Entry 2HAN (X-ray diffraction, 1.95 A resolution); this record covers chains D and A of the 4 polymer chains in the assembly.

== Chain D ==
Molecule: 20-nt DNA strand
Sequence (20 nucleotides; each row starts with the number of its first residue):
     1 GACAAGTGCA TTGAACCCTT

== Chain A ==
Name: Protein ultraspiracle
Organism: Drosophila melanogaster
Notes: fragment: Ultraspiracle DNA binding domain
UniProtKB: P20153 (USP_DROME); residues -3 to 82 here correspond to UniProt positions 94-179 (UniProt number = residue number + 97)
Amino-acid sequence (93 residues; numbered -5 to 87; the number before each row is that of its first residue; numbers below 1 keep their minus sign (Gly-5 is residue -5)):
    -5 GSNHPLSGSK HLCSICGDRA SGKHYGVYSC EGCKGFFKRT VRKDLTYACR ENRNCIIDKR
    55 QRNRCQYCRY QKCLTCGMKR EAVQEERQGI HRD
Unresolved in the structure: -5 to 3, 82-87
Differences from the reference sequence: cloning artifact (-5 to -4, 83-87)
Bound ions: Zn2+ site 1: Cys7, Cys10, Cys24, Cys27; Zn2+ site 2: Cys43, Cys49, Cys59, Cys62
Swiss-Prot annotation at these positions:
  - DNA-binding region: Cys7 to Met72 (Nuclear receptor)
  - zinc finger (NR C4-type): Cys7 to Cys27, Cys43 to Cys67

== Chain D / chain A interface ==
Residue-residue contacts (14):
  DT11(D) - Gln60(A)  phosphate contact
  DT12(D) - Phe30(A)  phosphate contact
  DT12(D) - Arg33(A)  salt bridge to the phosphate
  DT12(D) - Asn57(A)  phosphate contact
  DT12(D) - Gln60(A)  hydrogen bond to the phosphate
  DG13(D) - Glu25(A)  sugar contact
  DG13(D) - Gly26(A)  phosphate contact
  DG13(D) - Arg33(A)  hydrogen bond to the base
  DG13(D) - Arg56(A)  salt bridge to the phosphate
  DG13(D) - Asn57(A)  hydrogen bond to the phosphate
  DG13(D) - Arg63(A)  salt bridge to the phosphate
  DA14(D) - Glu25(A)  base contact
  DA15(D) - Glu25(A)  hydrogen bond to the base
  DA15(D) - Lys28(A)  base contact
Also at the interface, not in a pair above, chain D (7 interface residues in all): DC16, DC18
Also at the interface, not in a pair above, chain A (10 interface residues in all): Arg81

== In short ==
The interface between chain D and chain A involves 7 residues on one side and 10 on the other, with 4 hydrogen
bonds and 3 salt bridges. Polar pairs include DG13(D)-Arg33(A), DA15(D)-Glu25(A) and DT12(D)-Gln60(A). UniProt
lists a DNA-binding region on chain A.
Chain D is a 20-nt DNA strand and chain A is Protein ultraspiracle (Drosophila melanogaster); the structure,
Structural basis of heterodimeric ecdysteroid receptor interaction with natural response element hsp27 gene
promoter, was determined by X-ray diffraction.
